Entry 8K77 (electron microscopy, 3.11 A resolution); this record covers chains A and B.

# Chain A
Molecule: Synaptic vesicle glycoprotein 2A
Organism: Homo sapiens
Reference sequence: Q7L0J3 (SV2A_HUMAN); residue numbers follow UniProt; this construct covers 2-742
Chain sequence (750 residues; each row starts with the number of its first residue; numbers below 1 keep their minus sign (Met-7 is residue -7)):
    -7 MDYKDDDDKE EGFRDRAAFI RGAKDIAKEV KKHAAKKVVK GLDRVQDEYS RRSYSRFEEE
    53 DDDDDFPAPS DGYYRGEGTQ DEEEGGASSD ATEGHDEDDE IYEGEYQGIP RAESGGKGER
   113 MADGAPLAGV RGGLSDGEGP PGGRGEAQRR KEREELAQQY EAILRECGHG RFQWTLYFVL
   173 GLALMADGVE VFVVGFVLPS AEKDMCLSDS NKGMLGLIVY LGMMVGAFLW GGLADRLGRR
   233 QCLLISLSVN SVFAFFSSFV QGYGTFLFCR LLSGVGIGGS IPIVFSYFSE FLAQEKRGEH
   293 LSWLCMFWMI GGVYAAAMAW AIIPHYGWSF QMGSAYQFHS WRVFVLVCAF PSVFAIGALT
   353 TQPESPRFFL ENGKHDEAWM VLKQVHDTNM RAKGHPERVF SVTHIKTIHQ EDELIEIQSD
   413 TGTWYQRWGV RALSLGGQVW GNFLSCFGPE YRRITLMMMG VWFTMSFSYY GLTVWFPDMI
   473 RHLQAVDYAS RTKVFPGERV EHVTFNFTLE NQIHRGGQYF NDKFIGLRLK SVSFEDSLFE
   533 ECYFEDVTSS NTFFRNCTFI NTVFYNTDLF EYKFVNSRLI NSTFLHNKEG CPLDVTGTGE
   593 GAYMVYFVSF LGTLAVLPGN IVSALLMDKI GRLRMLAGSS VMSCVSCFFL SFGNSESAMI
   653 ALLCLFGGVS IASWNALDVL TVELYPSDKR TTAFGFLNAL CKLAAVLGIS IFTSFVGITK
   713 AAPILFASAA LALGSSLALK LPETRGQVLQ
Not modelled in the structure: -7 to 136, 404-417
Differences from the reference sequence: initiating methionine (-7); expression tag (-6 to 1)
Covalent attachments: N-acetylglucosamine (NAG) linked to Asn498, Asn548; glycan linked to Asn573
Small-molecule neighbours: VLX ((2S)-2-[(4R)-2-oxidanylidene-4-propyl-pyrrolidin-1-yl]butanamide): Leu176, Ile273, Phe277, Trp300, Trp454, Tyr461, Tyr462, Val608, Gly659, Ile663, Trp666, Asp670, Asn690, Lys694
UniProt features mapped onto this chain:
  - modified residue: Ser80 (Phosphoserine), Ser81 (Phosphoserine), Thr84 (Phosphothreonine), Ser127 (Phosphoserine), Ser393 (Phosphoserine), Tyr480 (Phosphotyrosine)
  - glycosylation (N-linked (GlcNAc...) asparagine): Asn498, Asn548, Asn573
Reported in the primary citation:
  - binding site for VLX: Trp300, Tyr461, Ile663, Trp666
  - mutagenesis - Y461A (4-fold), I663A (12-fold): decreased binding to VLX
  - mutagenesis - W300A: abolished binding to VLX
  - mutagenesis - C198S, C583S: unchanged expression
  - disease-associated variants - R383Q: decreased localization (citing earlier work)
  - post-translational modification sites: Asn548 (proposed by the authors, not directly observed)
  - disease-associated variants - R570C, G660R: decreased stability (proposed by the authors, not directly observed)

# Chain B
Molecule: Botulinum neurotoxin
Organism: Clostridium botulinum
Reference sequence: D2KCK3 (D2KCK3_CLOBO); residue numbers follow UniProt; this construct covers 871-1296
Chain sequence (426 residues; row label = number of the first residue in the row):
   871 KNIVNTSILS IVYKKDDLID LSRYGAKINI GDRVYYDSID KNQIKLINLE SSTIEVILKN
   931 AIVYNSMYEN FSTSFWIKIP KYFSKINLNN EYTIINCIEN NSGWKVSLNY GEIIWTLQDN
   991 KQNIQRVVFK YSQMVNISDY INRWIFVTIT NNRLTKSKIY INGRLIDQKP ISNLGNIHAS
  1051 NKIMFKLDGC RDPRRYIMIK YFNLFDKELN EKEIKDLYDS QSNSGILKDF WGNYLQYDKP
  1111 YYMLNLFDPN KYVDVNNIGI RGYMYLKGPR GSVVTTNIYL NSTLYEGTKF IIKKYASGNE
  1171 DNIVRNNDRV YINVVVKNKE YRLATNASQA GVEKILSALE IPDVGNLSQV VVMKSKDDQG
  1231 IRNKCKMNLQ DNNGNDIGFI GFHLYDNIAK LVASNWYNRQ VGKASRTFGC SWEFIPVDDG
  1291 WGESSL
Not modelled in the structure: 871-875, 1296

# Chain A / chain B interface
Contacting residue pairs (18; chain A residue first):
  Ser569(A) - Thr1146(B)
  Arg570(A) - Thr1146(B)
  Leu571(A) - Thr1145(B)
  Leu571(A) - Thr1146(B)  hydrogen bond (backbone-side chain)
  Ile572(A) - Thr1145(B)
  Asn573(A) - Val1144(B)
  Asn573(A) - Thr1145(B)
  Asn573(A) - Tyr1149(B)  hydrogen bond
  Ser574(A) - Val1143(B)
  Ser574(A) - Val1144(B)  hydrogen bond (backbone-backbone)
  Thr575(A) - Ser1142(B)
  Thr575(A) - Val1143(B)
  Thr575(A) - Ser1294(B)  hydrogen bond
  Phe576(A) - Gly1141(B)
  Phe576(A) - Ser1142(B)  hydrogen bond (backbone-backbone)
  Phe576(A) - Val1144(B)  hydrophobic
  Leu577(A) - Glu1156(B)
  His578(A) - Tyr1122(B)
Other interface residues (no listed pair), chain B (12 interface residues in all): Phe953, Thr1153

# Summary
Chain A and chain B form an interface of 10 and 12 residues respectively; the contacts include 5 hydrogen
bonds. Among the polar pairs are Leu571(A)-Thr1146(B), Asn573(A)-Tyr1149(B) and Thr575(A)-Ser1294(B). From the
paper: a binding site for VLX at Trp300(A), Tyr461(A) and Ile663(A) among others; Y461A and I663A of chain A
reduce binding to VLX; 8 substitutions were tested in all.
Here chain A is Synaptic vesicle glycoprotein 2A (Homo sapiens) and chain B is Botulinum neurotoxin
(Clostridium botulinum). Entry 8K77 (Cryo-EM structure of SV2A in complex with BoNT/A2 Hc and brivaracetam)
was determined by electron microscopy together with 8JLC, 8JLE, 8JLF, 8JLG, 8JLH, 8JS8 and 8JS9 from the same
study.
